PDB entry 6QMJ | X-ray diffraction, 1.86 A resolution | chain A

Chain A:
Name: Kelch-like ECH-associated protein 1
Source organism: Mus musculus
UniProtKB: Q9Z2X8 (KEAP1_MOUSE); residue numbers follow UniProt; this construct covers 322-624
Chain sequence (321 residues; row label = number of the first residue in the row):
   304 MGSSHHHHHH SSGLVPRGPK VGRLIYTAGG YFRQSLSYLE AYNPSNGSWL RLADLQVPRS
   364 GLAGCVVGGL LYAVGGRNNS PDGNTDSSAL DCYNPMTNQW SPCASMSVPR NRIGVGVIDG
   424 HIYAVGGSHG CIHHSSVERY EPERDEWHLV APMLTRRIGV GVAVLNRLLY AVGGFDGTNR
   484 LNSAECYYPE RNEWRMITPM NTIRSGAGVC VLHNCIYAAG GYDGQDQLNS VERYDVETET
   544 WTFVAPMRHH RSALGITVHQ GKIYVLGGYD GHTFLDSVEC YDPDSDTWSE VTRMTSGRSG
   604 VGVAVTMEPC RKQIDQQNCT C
Disordered / not traced: 304-324, 614-624
Differences from the reference sequence: initiating methionine (304); expression tag (305-321)
Curated features (UniProtKB/Swiss-Prot):
  - site: C434 (Sensor for electrophilic agents)
  - modified residue: C434 (S-cGMP-cysteine), C613 (S-(2-succinyl)cysteine)
  - mutagenesis: Y334 (Y334A: Impaired interaction with SQSTM1/p62), S363 (S363A: Impaired interaction with SQSTM1/p62), R380 (R380A: Impaired interaction with SQSTM1/p62. Abolished interaction with SQSTM1/p62; when associated with A-415 and A-483; R380M: Impaired interaction with NFE2L2/NRF2), N382 (N382A: Impaired interaction with SQSTM1/p62), R415 (R415A: Impaired interaction with SQSTM1/p62. Abolished interaction with SQSTM1/p62; when associated with A-380 and A-483; R415M: Impaired interaction with NFE2L2/NRF2), R483 (R483A: Does not affect interaction with SQSTM1/p62. Abolished interaction with SQSTM1/p62; when associated with A-380 and A-415; R483M: Impaired interaction with NFE2L2/NRF2), S508 (S508A: Impaired interaction with SQSTM1/p62), Q530 (Q530A: Impaired interaction with SQSTM1/p62), S555 (S555A: Impaired interaction with SQSTM1/p62), S599 to R601 (Decreases repression of NFE2L2/NRF2-dependent gene expression), S602 to V604 (Abolishes repression of NFE2L2/NRF2-dependent gene expression), S602 (S602A: Impaired interaction with SQSTM1/p62), 1 further mutagenesis entry in UniProt
Disulfide bonds: C395-C406
Residues lining bound ligands: J6K ((3S)-3-(7-methoxy-1-methyl-benzotriazol-5-yl)-3-[4-methyl-3-[[methyl(phenylsulfonyl)amino]methyl]phenyl]propanoic acid): Y334, S363, G364, N382, R415, I461, G462, F478, R483, S508, G509, Y525, Q530, S555, A556, Y572, F577, S602, G603

Overview:
Bound to chain A: compound J6K. UniProt lists 19 mutagenesis sites.
Chain A is Kelch-like ECH-associated protein 1 (Mus musculus); the structure, Small molecule inhibitor of the
KEAP1-NRF2 protein-protein interaction, was determined by X-ray diffraction together with 6QMC, 6QMD, 6QME and
6QMK from the same study.
